9JFX - chains B and C of the 5 polymer chains in the assembly; structure by electron microscopy, 2.87 A resolution.

[Chain B]
Protein: Guanine nucleotide-binding protein G(I)/G(S)/G(T) subunit beta-1
From: Homo sapiens
UniProt: P62873 (GBB1_HUMAN); residues 2-340 here = UniProt positions 2-340
Chain sequence (346 residues; each row starts with the number of its first residue; numbers below 1 keep their minus sign (Ile-5 is residue -5)):
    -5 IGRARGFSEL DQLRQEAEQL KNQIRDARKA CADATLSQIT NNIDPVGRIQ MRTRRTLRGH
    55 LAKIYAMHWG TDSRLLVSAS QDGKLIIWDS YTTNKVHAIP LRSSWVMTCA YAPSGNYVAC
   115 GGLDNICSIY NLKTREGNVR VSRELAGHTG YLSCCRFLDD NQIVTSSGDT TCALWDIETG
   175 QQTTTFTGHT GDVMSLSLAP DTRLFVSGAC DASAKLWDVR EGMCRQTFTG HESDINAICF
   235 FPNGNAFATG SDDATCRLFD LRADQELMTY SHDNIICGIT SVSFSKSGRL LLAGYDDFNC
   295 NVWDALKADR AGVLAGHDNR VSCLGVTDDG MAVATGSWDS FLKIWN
Unresolved in the structure: -5 to 2
Construct notes: expression tag (-5 to 1)
UniProt features mapped onto this chain:
  - modified residue: Ser2 (N-acetylserine), His266 (Phosphohistidine)
  - natural variant: Leu30 (L30F: In MRD42; uncertain significance), Arg52 (R52G: In MRD42), Gly64 (G64V: In MRD42), Asp76 (D76E: In MRD42; D76G: In MRD42), Gly77 (G77S: In MRD42), Lys78 (K78R: In MRD42), Ile80 (I80N: In MRD42; I80T: In MRD42), His91 (H91R: In MRD42; uncertain significance), Ala92 (A92T: In MRD42), Pro94 (P94S: In MRD42), Leu95 (L95P: In MRD42), Arg96 (R96L: In MRD42), 5 further natural variant entries in UniProt

[Chain C]
Protein: Guanine nucleotide-binding protein G(I)/G(S)/G(O) subunit gamma-2
From: Homo sapiens
UniProt: P59768 (GBG2_HUMAN); numbering as in UniProt (aligned over 1-71)
Chain sequence (71 residues; each row starts with the number of its first residue):
     1 MASNNTASIA QARKLVEQLK MEANIDRIKV SKAAADLMAY CEAHAKEDPL LTPVPASENP
    61 FREKKFFCAI L
Unresolved in the structure: 1-5, 63-71
UniProt features mapped onto this chain:
  - modified residue: Ala2 (N-acetylalanine), Cys68 (Cysteine methyl ester)
  - lipidation: Cys68 (S-geranylgeranyl cysteine)

[How chain B and chain C interact]
Pairs across the interface (55; chain B residue first):
  Glu3(B) with Ile9(C)
  Leu7(B) with Ile9(C); Ala12(C), hydrophobic; Val16(C)
  Glu10(B) with Val16(C)
  Ala11(B) with Val16(C), hydrophobic
  Leu14(B) with Lys20(C)
  Gln17(B) with Ala23(C), hydrogen bond (side chain-backbone)
  Ile18(B) with Ala23(C), hydrophobic
  Ala24(B) with Lys29(C)
  Cys25(B) with Arg27(C); Lys29(C); Val30(C)
  Asp27(B) with Lys29(C); Ser31(C), hydrogen bond
  Ala28(B) with Val30(C)
  Leu30(B) with Ala34(C), hydrophobic
  Ile33(B) with Met38(C)
  Ile37(B) with Met38(C), hydrophobic
  Val40(B) with Leu51(C), hydrophobic
  Arg48(B) with Arg62(C)
  Arg49(B) with Pro60(C); Phe61(C), hydrogen bond (side chain-backbone)
  Ser84(B) with Phe61(C)
  Tyr85(B) with Pro60(C)
  Cys218(B) with Gln18(C); Glu22(C), hydrogen bond
  Arg219(B) with Glu22(C)
  Thr221(B) with Glu22(C)
  Phe235(B) with Cys41(C), hydrophobic
  Pro236(B) with Tyr40(C), hydrogen bond (backbone-side chain)
  Asn237(B) with Tyr40(C)
  Leu252(B) with Leu37(C), hydrophobic
  Asp254(B) with Ala33(C)
  Arg256(B) with Arg27(C); Ile28(C), hydrogen bond (backbone-backbone); Asp36(C), salt bridge
  Ala257(B) with Ile28(C)
  Asp258(B) with Arg27(C), salt bridge
  Ser279(B) with Asp48(C), hydrogen bond
  Lys280(B) with Glu47(C), salt bridge; Asp48(C)
  Ser281(B) with Tyr40(C); Cys41(C); His44(C); Asp48(C), hydrogen bond
  Gly282(B) with Cys41(C), hydrogen bond (backbone-side chain)
  Asp323(B) with Pro49(C)
  Gly324(B) with Pro49(C); Leu50(C)
  Met325(B) with Phe61(C)
  Ala326(B) with Phe61(C), hydrophobic
  Val327(B) with Leu50(C), hydrophobic
  Asn340(B) with Asn59(C), hydrogen bond; Phe61(C)
Interface residues without a listed pair, chain B (52 interface residues in all): Ala21, Arg22, Thr34, Ile43, Met45, Gln220, Ala240, Gln259, Leu261, Arg283, Leu300, Ile338
Interface residues without a listed pair, chain C (34 interface residues in all): Arg13, Leu19, Ile25, Asp26, Ala45

[Overview]
52 residues of chain B and 34 residues of chain C are in contact; the contacts include 10 hydrogen bonds and 3
salt bridges. Polar contacts include Arg256(B)-Asp36(C), Asp258(B)-Arg27(C) and Lys280(B)-Glu47(C).
Here chain B is Guanine nucleotide-binding protein G(I)/G(S)/G(T) subunit beta-1 and chain C is Guanine
nucleotide-binding protein G(I)/G(S)/G(O) subunit gamma-2, both from Homo sapiens. Entry 9JFX (Cryo-EM
structure of GPR4 complexed with miniGs/q in pH7.5) was determined by electron microscopy, deposited together
with 8ZCE, 8ZCF, 9JFT, 9JFV, 9JFW, 9JFZ, 9JHP and 9LGM.
